Entry 7K01 (electron microscopy, 3.90 A resolution); this record covers chains 5 and 2 of the 7 polymer chains in the assembly.

# Chain 5
Protein: RNA polymerase II transcription factor B subunit 5
Source organism: Saccharomyces cerevisiae (strain ATCC 204508 / S288c)
UniProtKB: Q3E7C1 (TFB5_YEAST); residue numbers follow UniProt; this construct covers 1-72
Sequence (72 residues; row label = number of the first residue in the row):
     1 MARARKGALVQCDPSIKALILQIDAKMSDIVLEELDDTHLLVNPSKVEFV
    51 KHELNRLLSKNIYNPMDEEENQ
Disordered / not traced: 1, 68-72

# Chain 2
Protein: General transcription and DNA repair factor IIH subunit TFB2
Source organism: Saccharomyces cerevisiae (strain ATCC 204508 / S288c)
UniProtKB: Q02939 (TFB2_YEAST); residues 1-513 here = UniProt positions 1-513
Sequence (513 residues; numbered 1 to 513; the number before each row is that of its first residue):
     1 MSDYSLKHSVTQYLEEIPQQVQNRLYTSPATCLAIYRILPPLAKFFIMAM
    51 VFNENEVPLLDLDKWVNSNGKLQFQNAIKSMKSLHLLIPNKSSGTLMINL
   101 NPTFKISLRNALTGGEVQNSFGVVVEENVVSLDLLDEYSANKWETILHFM
   151 VGTPLAKIPSEKVLNLLKHSKLMEEVNSTGEFKITNEGFQFLLQEINSQL
   201 WTLLLQYLKMIETSKMDLVDVLHFIFMLGALEVGKAYKIDALSETQRIML
   251 QDMRDYGLVFQKHSNDSIFYPTKLALMLTSDTKTIRSASNAMDSVLRQNR
   301 EEPSVNEDGANGKSTTDITTSDDLNKAGLKNQDIPDGSLIVETNFKIYSY
   351 SNSPLQIAVLSLFVHLKARFVNMVLGQITRESIRRALTNGITADQIIAYL
   401 ETHAHPQMRRLAEEKLEKKLELDPNCKEPLQVLPPTVVDQIRLWQLELDR
   451 VITYEGSLYSDFETSQEYNLLSKYAQDIGVLLWKDDKKKKFFISKEGNSQ
   501 VLDFAKRKLKKKQ
Disordered / not traced: 1-6, 287-327, 508-513
From the paper describing this entry:
  - conformationally variable residues (domain motion): Arg450 to Ile452

# Interface between chain 5 and chain 2
Pairs across the interface - 19 pairs, chain 5 then chain 2:
  Arg3(5) - Tyr459(2)
  Arg3(5) - Ser460(2)
  Arg3(5) - Asp461(2)  salt bridge
  Ala4(5) - Ser457(2)
  Ala4(5) - Leu458(2)
  Ala4(5) - Tyr459(2)  hydrophobic
  Arg5(5) - Ser457(2)
  Arg5(5) - Leu458(2)  hydrogen bond (backbone-backbone)
  Arg5(5) - Phe492(2)
  Lys6(5) - Ser457(2)
  Gly7(5) - Phe492(2)
  Leu9(5) - Thr453(2)
  Leu9(5) - Tyr454(2)  hydrophobic
  Leu9(5) - Phe492(2)  hydrophobic
  Gln11(5) - Ile452(2)
  Gln11(5) - Tyr454(2)
  Leu35(5) - Leu458(2)  hydrophobic
  Leu54(5) - Arg450(2)
  Leu58(5) - Arg450(2)
Interface residues without a listed pair, chain 5 (13 interface residues in all): Glu33, His39, Leu41
Interface residues without a listed pair, chain 2 (11 interface residues in all): Trp483

# Summary
Chain 5 and chain 2 form an interface of 13 and 11 residues respectively, with 1 hydrogen bond and 1 salt
bridge. Among the polar pairs are Arg3(5)-Asp461(2) and Arg5(5)-Leu458(2). The paper reports conformational
variability at Arg450(2).
Here chain 5 is RNA polymerase II transcription factor B subunit 5 and chain 2 is General transcription and
DNA repair factor IIH subunit TFB2, both from Saccharomyces cerevisiae (strain ATCC 204508 / S288c). Entry
7K01 (Structure of TFIIH in TFIIH/Rad4-Rad23-Rad33 DNA opening complex) was determined by electron microscopy
(same publication as 7K04 and 7M2U).
